Entry 1TZU (X-ray diffraction, 1.85 A resolution); this record covers chain A.

== Chain A ==
Name: N utilization substance protein B homolog
Organism: Thermotoga maritima
Reference sequence: Q9X286 (NUSB_THEMA); residues 1-142 here = UniProt positions 1-142
Amino-acid sequence (142 residues; numbered 1 to 142; the number before each row is that of its first residue):
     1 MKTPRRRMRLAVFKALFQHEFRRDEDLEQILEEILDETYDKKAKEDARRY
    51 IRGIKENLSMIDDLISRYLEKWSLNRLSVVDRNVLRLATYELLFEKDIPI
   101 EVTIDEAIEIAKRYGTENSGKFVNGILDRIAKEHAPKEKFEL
Not modelled in the structure: 1
Reported in the primary citation:
  - binding site for sulfate ion: R48, R76

== In short ==
The paper reports a binding site for sulfate ion at R48 and R76.
Chain A is N utilization substance protein B homolog (Thermotoga maritima); the structure, T. maritima NusB,
P212121, was determined by X-ray diffraction (same publication as 1TZT, 1TZV, 1TZW and 1TZX).
